Entry 9BUC (electron microscopy, 3.40 A resolution); this record covers chains R and A of the 6 polymer chains in the assembly.

# Chain R
Name: Calcitonin receptor
Organism: Homo sapiens
UniProtKB: P30988 (CALCR_HUMAN); residues 25-474 here = UniProt positions 25-474
Amino-acid sequence (462 residues; row label = number of the first residue in the row):
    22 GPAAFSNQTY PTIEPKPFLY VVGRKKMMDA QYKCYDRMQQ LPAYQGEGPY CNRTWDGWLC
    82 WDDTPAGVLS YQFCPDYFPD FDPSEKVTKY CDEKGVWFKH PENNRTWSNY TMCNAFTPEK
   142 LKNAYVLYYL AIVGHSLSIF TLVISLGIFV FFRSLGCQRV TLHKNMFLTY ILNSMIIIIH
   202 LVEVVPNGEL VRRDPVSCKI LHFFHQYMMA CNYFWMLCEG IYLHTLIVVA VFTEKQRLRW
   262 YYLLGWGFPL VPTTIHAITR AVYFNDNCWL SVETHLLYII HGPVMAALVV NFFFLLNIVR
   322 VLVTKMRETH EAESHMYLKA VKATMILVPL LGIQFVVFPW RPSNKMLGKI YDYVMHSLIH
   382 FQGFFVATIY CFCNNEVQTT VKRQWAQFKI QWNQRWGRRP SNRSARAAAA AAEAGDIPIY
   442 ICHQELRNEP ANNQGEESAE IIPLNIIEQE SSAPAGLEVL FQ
Disordered / not traced: 22-40, 59-70, 414-483
Sequence notes: expression tag (22-24, 475-483)
Cystine bridges: C55-C81, C72-C112, C95-C134, C219-C289
UniProt features mapped onto this chain:
  - glycosylation (N-linked (GlcNAc...) asparagine): N28, N73, N125, N130
  - natural variant: L447 (L447P: Probable protective factor against osteoporosis)
Reported in the primary citation:
  - conformationally variable residues (side-chain flip): H296

# Chain A
Name: Guanine nucleotide-binding protein G(s) subunit alpha isoforms short
Organism: Homo sapiens
UniProtKB: P63092 (GNAS2_HUMAN); residue numbers follow UniProt; this construct covers 1-394
Amino-acid sequence (394 residues; row label = number of the first residue in the row):
     1 MGCLGNSKTE DQRNEEKAQR EANKKIEKQL QKDKQVYRAT HRLLLLGAGE SGKNTIVKQM
    61 RILHVNGFNG EGGEEDPQAA RSNSDGEKAT KVQDIKNNLK EAIETIVAAM SNLVPPVELA
   121 NPENQFRVDY ILSVMNVPDF DFPPEFYEHA KALWEDEGVR ACYERSNEYQ LIDCAQYFLD
   181 KIDVIKQADY VPSDQDLLRC RVLTSGIFET KFQVDKVNFH MFDVGAQRDE RRKWIQCFND
   241 VTAIIFVVAS SSYNMVIRED NQTNRLQAAL KLFDSIWNNK WLRDTSVILF LNKQDLLAEK
   301 VLAGKSKIED YFPEFARYTT PEDATPEPGE DPRVTRAKYF IRDEFLRIST ASGDGRHYCY
   361 PHFTCSVDTE NIRRVFNDCR DIIQRMHLRQ YELL
Disordered / not traced: 1-10, 61-203, 251-263
Sequence notes: engineered mutation N54 (Ser in P63092), A226 (Gly in P63092), A268 (Glu in P63092), K271 (Asn in P63092), D274 (Lys in P63092), K280 (Arg in P63092), D284 (Thr in P63092), T285 (Ile in P63092), S366 (Ala in P63092)

# How chain R and chain A interact
Pairs across the interface (38; chain R residue first):
  R180(R) with Q390(A), hydrogen bond (side chain-backbone); Y391(A)
  H184(R) with Y391(A)
  Y243(R) with Y391(A)
  L244(R) with Y391(A)
  L247(R) with H387(A), hydrogen bond (backbone-side chain); Y391(A), hydrophobic
  I248(R) with Q384(A), hydrogen bond (backbone-side chain); L388(A), hydrophobic
  V252(R) with R380(A); I383(A); Q384(A); H387(A)
  F253(R) with H41(A); V217(A), hydrophobic; F376(A), hydrophobic; R380(A)
  T254(R) with R38(A), hydrogen bond (side chain-backbone); H41(A); I383(A)
  K256(R) with Q35(A); R38(A)
  V322(R) with Q384(A)
  L323(R) with L394(A), hydrophobic
  K326(R) with D381(A), salt bridge; Q384(A); R385(A), hydrogen bond (backbone-side chain)
  E329(R) with D381(A)
  T330(R) with R385(A), hydrogen bond
  H331(R) with D323(A), salt bridge
  K340(R) with L394(A)
  K343(R) with E392(A), hydrogen bond (side chain-backbone)
  A344(R) with L393(A), hydrophobic
  I347(R) with E392(A); L393(A), hydrophobic
  L348(R) with L393(A), hydrophobic
  N395(R) with E392(A)
  N396(R) with E392(A)
Other interface residues (no listed pair), chain R (29 interface residues in all): E240, V249, V250, I319, M327, Y391
Other interface residues (no listed pair), chain A (21 interface residues in all): A39, Y358, C379

# In short
29 residues of chain R face 21 of chain A across their interface; the contacts include 7 hydrogen bonds and 2
salt bridges. Polar contacts include K326(R)-D381(A), H331(R)-D323(A) and R180(R)-Q390(A). From the paper:
conformational variability at H296(R).
Chain R is Calcitonin receptor and chain A is Guanine nucleotide-binding protein G(s) subunit alpha isoforms
short, both from Homo sapiens; the structure, Human calcitonin Receptor in complex with Gs and cagrilintide in
the bypass conformation (repeat), was determined by electron microscopy together with 9BLB, 9BLC, 9BLW, 9BP3,
9BQ3, 9BTW and 3 further entries from the same study.
